Entry 9J8O (electron microscopy, 4.05 A resolution (low resolution: residue-level contacts below are approximate; hydrogen-bond / salt-bridge calls are withheld)); this record covers chains e and i of the 28 polymer chains in the assembly.

# Chain e
Name: Histone H3.1
Organism: Homo sapiens
UniProtKB: P68431 (H31_HUMAN); residues 0-135 here correspond to UniProt positions 1-136 (UniProt number = residue number + 1)
Sequence (139 residues; row label = number of the first residue in the row; numbers below 1 keep their minus sign (Gly-3 is residue -3)):
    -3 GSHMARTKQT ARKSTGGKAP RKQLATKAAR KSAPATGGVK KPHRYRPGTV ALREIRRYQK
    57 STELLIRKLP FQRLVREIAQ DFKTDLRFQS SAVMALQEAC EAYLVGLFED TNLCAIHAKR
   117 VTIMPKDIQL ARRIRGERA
Disordered / not traced: -3 to 36, 135
Differences from the reference sequence: expression tag (-3 to -1)
UniProt features mapped onto this chain:
  - modified residue: Arg2 (Asymmetric dimethylarginine), Thr3 (Phosphothreonine), Lys4 (Allysine), Gln5 (5-glutamyl dopamine), Thr6 (Phosphothreonine), Arg8 (Citrulline), Lys9 (N6,N6,N6-trimethyllysine), Ser10 (ADP-ribosylserine), Thr11 (Phosphothreonine), Lys14 (N6-(2-hydroxyisobutyryl)lysine), Arg17 (Asymmetric dimethylarginine), Lys18 (N6-(2-hydroxyisobutyryl)lysine), Lys23 (N6-(2-hydroxyisobutyryl)lysine), Arg26 (Citrulline), Lys27 (N6,N6,N6-trimethyllysine), Ser28 (ADP-ribosylserine), Lys36 (N6,N6,N6-trimethyllysine), Lys37 (N6-methyllysine), Tyr41 (Phosphotyrosine), Lys56 (N6,N6,N6-trimethyllysine) and 8 more in UniProt
  - lipidation: Lys18 (N6-decanoyllysine)

# Chain i
Molecule: 193-nt DNA strand
Organism: synthetic construct
Sequence (193 nucleotides; numbered 4 to 196; the number before each row is that of its first residue):
     4 ATCGGACCCT ATCGCGAGCC AGGCCTGAGA ATCCGGTGCC GAGGCCGCTC AATTGGTCGT
    64 AGACAGCTCT AGCACCGCTT AAACGCACGT ACGCGCTGTC CCCCGCGTTT TAACCGCCAA
   124 GGGGATTACT CCCTAGTCTC CAGGCACGTG TCAGATATAT ACATCCAGGC CTTGTGTCGC
   184 GAAATTCATA GAT
Disordered / not traced: 4-14, 191-196

# Chain e / chain i interface
Residue-residue contacts (20; chain e residue first):
  Lys37(e) - DG171(i)
  Arg40(e) - DC91(i)
  Tyr41(e) - DC169(i)
  Arg42(e) - DC169(i)
  Pro43(e) - DA94(i)
  Thr45(e) - DC169(i)
  Arg63(e) - DA86(i)
  Arg72(e) - DC76(i)
  Arg83(e) - DG75(i)
  Arg83(e) - DC76(i)
  Phe84(e) - DG75(i)
  Phe84(e) - DC76(i)
  Gln85(e) - DG75(i)
  Ser86(e) - DG75(i)
  Arg116(e) - DG96(i)
  Arg116(e) - DC97(i)
  Val117(e) - DG96(i)
  Thr118(e) - DG96(i)
  Met120(e) - DG96(i)
  Met120(e) - DC97(i)
Other interface residues (no listed pair), chain e (18 interface residues in all): Leu82, Lys115
Other interface residues (no listed pair), chain i (13 interface residues in all): DG92, DT93, DC168, DA170

# Summary
18 residues of chain e and 13 residues of chain i are in contact.
Here chain e is Histone H3.1 (Homo sapiens) and chain i is a 193-nt DNA strand (synthetic construct). Entry
9J8O (Cryo-EM structure of BAF-Lamin A/C IgF-H1-nucleosome complex) was determined by electron microscopy,
deposited together with 9J8N.
